6Q3O - chains A and H of the 4 polymer chains in the assembly; structure by X-ray diffraction, 2.23 A resolution.

Chain A:
Name: Carbonic anhydrase 2
From: Homo sapiens
Notes: EC 4.2.1.1
UniProt: P00918 (CAH2_HUMAN); residue numbers follow UniProt; this construct covers 2-260
Sequence (259 residues; row label = number of the first residue in the row):
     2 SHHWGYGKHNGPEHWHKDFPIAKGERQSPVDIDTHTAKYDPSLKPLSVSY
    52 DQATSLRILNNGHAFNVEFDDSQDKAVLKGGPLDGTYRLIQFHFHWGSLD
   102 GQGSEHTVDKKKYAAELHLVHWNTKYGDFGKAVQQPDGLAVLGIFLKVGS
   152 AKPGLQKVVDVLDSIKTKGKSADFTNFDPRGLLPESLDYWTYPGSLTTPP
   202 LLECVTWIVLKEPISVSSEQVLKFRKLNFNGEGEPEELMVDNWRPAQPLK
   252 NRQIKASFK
Disordered / not traced: 2-3
Bound ions: Zn2+ site 1: H4, H64; Zn2+ site 2: H15, D19; Zn2+ site 3 near H17 (its only coordinating residue here); Zn2+ site 4: D34, H36; Zn2+ site 5: D52 (shared with 1 residue of chain B); Zn2+ site 6 near D72 (its only coordinating residue here); Zn2+ site 7: H94, H96, H119 (together with 4-sulfamoylbenzoic acid); Zn2+ site 8: D129 (shared with 1 residue of chain C); Zn2+ site 9: E186 (shared with 1 residue of chain B); Zn2+ site 10: D189 (shared with 1 residue of chain B); Zn2+ site 11: E233 (shared with 1 residue of chain B; 1 residue of chain C; 1 residue of chain D)
Residues lining bound ligands: 4-sulfamoylbenzoic acid (4SO): Q92, H94, H96, E106, H119, V121, F130, V142, S196, L197, T198, T199, W208
Curated features (UniProtKB/Swiss-Prot):
  - active site: H64 (Proton donor/acceptor)
  - binding site (Zn(2+)): H94, H96, H119
  - binding site (substrate): T198, T199
  - site: Y7 (Fine-tunes the proton-transfer properties of H-64), N62 (Fine-tunes the proton-transfer properties of H-64), N67 (Fine-tunes the proton-transfer properties of H-64), Q92 (Involved in the binding of some activators, including histamine and L-histidine)
  - modified residue: S2 (N-acetylserine), S165 (Phosphoserine), S172 (Phosphoserine)

Chain H:
Name: Aromatic foldamer
Sequence (5 residues; row label = number of the first residue in the row):
     1 XXXXX
Covalent attachments: 4-sulfamoylbenzoic acid (4SO) linked to A1IMX_3
Modified positions: ACE (acetyl group) at position 1, QUJ (8-azanyl-4-(2-methylpropoxy)quinoline-2-carboxylic acid) at position 2, A1IMX (4-[2-[1-[3-[3-(aminomethyl)phenoxy]propyl]-1,2,3-triazol-4-yl]ethoxy]-8-azanyl-quinoline-2-carboxylic acid) at position 3, QUK (8-azanyl-4-(3-azanylpropoxy)quinoline-2-carboxylic acid) at position 4, QVE (8-azanyl-4-(2-hydroxy-2-oxoethyloxy)quinoline-2-carboxylic acid) at position 5

How chain A and chain H interact:
Residue-residue contacts - 16 pairs, chain A then chain H:
  D19(A) with QUK_4(H)
  F20(A) with ACE_1(H); A1IMX_3(H)
  P21(A) with ACE_1(H); QUK_4(H)
  I22(A) with ACE_1(H), hydrogen bond (backbone-backbone)
  F130(A) with A1IMX_3(H)
  G131(A) with QVE_5(H)
  K132(A) with QVE_5(H)
  V134(A) with A1IMX_3(H)
  Q135(A) with QUJ_2(H); QVE_5(H)
  P201(A) with ACE_1(H); A1IMX_3(H)
  L203(A) with QUJ_2(H); A1IMX_3(H)
Other interface residues (no listed pair), chain A (12 interface residues in all): L197

Summary:
12 residues of chain A and 5 residues of chain H are in contact, with 1 hydrogen bond. The hydrogen-bonded
pair I22(A)-ACE_1(H) is a backbone contact. Chain A binds 4-sulfamoylbenzoic acid. 4-sulfamoylbenzoic acid is
covalently linked to A1IMX_3(H).
Here chain A is Carbonic anhydrase 2 (Homo sapiens) and chain H is Aromatic foldamer. Entry 6Q3O
(Protein-aromatic foldamer complex crystal structure) was determined by X-ray diffraction.
